PDB entry 5S4Q | X-ray diffraction, 2.59 A resolution | chains B and C of the 6 polymer chains in the assembly

Chain B:
Protein: Tubulin beta-2B chain
Organism: Bos taurus
UniProtKB: Q6B856 (TBB2B_BOVIN); the author numbering skips numbers that UniProt does not, so the offset changes along the chain: 1-42 = UniProt 1-42; 45-360 = UniProt 43-358; 369-455 = UniProt 359-445
Chain sequence (445 residues; row label = number of the first residue in the row; note: 10 numbers in that range are skipped by the numbering (no residue carries them; nothing is unmodelled there)):
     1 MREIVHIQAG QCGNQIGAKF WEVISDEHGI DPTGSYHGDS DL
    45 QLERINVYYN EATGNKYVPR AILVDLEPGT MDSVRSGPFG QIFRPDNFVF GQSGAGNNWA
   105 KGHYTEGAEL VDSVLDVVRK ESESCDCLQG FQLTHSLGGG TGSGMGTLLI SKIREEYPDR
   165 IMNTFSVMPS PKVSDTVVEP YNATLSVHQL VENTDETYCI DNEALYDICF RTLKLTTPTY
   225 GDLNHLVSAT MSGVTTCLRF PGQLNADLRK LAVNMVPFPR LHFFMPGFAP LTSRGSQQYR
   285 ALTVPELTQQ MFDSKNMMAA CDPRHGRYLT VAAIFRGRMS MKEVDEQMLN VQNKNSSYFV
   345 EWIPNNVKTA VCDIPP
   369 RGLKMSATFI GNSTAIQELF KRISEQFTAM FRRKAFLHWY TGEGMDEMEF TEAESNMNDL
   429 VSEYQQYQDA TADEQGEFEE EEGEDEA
Disordered / not traced: 279-280, 438-455
UniProt features mapped onto this chain:
  - motif: M1 to I4 (MREI motif)
  - binding site (GTP): Q11, E71, S140, G144, T145, G146, N206, N228
  - binding site (Mg(2+)): E71
  - modified residue: S40 (Phosphoserine), T57 (Phosphothreonine), K60 (N6-acetyllysine), S174 (Phosphoserine), T287 (Phosphothreonine), T292 (Phosphothreonine), R320 (Omega-N-methylarginine), E448 (5-glutamyl polyglutamate)
  - cross-link (Glycyl lysine isopeptide (Lys-Gly)): K60 (interchain with G-Cter in ubiquitin), K326 (interchain with G-Cter in ubiquitin)
Ion coordination: Mg2+: Q11 (together with GDP); Ca2+: E113 (shared with E284(C) of chain C)
Residues lining bound ligands:
  - GDP (guanosine-5'-diphosphate): G10, Q11, C12, Q15, I16, D69, A99, N101, S140, G142, G143, G144, T145, G146, S147, V171, P173, V177, D179, E183, N206, L209, Y224, L227, N228
  - WVD (4-(4-methyl-1,3-thiazole-5-carbonyl)piperazin-2-one): E200, V238, C241, L242, L255, N258, M259, A316, I318, A354, I378

Chain C:
Protein: Tubulin alpha-1B chain
Organism: Bos taurus
UniProtKB: P81947 (TBA1B_BOVIN); residue numbers follow UniProt; this construct covers 1-451
Chain sequence (451 residues; numbered 1 to 451; the number before each row is that of its first residue):
     1 MRECISIHVG QAGVQIGNAC WELYCLEHGI QPDGQMPSDK TIGGGDDSFN TFFSETGAGK
    61 HVPRAVFVDL EPTVIDEVRT GTYRQLFHPE QLITGKEDAA NNYARGHYTI GKEIIDLVLD
   121 RIRKLADQCT GLQGFLVFHS FGGGTGSGFT SLLMERLSVD YGKKSKLEFS IYPAPQVSTA
   181 VVEPYNSILT THTTLEHSDC AFMVDNEAIY DICRRNLDIE RPTYTNLNRL ISQIVSSITA
   241 SLRFDGALNV DLTEFQTNLV PYPRIHFPLA TYAPVISAEK AYHEQLSVAE ITNACFEPAN
   301 QMVKCDPRHG KYMACCLLYR GDVVPKDVNA AIATIKTKRS IQFVDWCPTG FKVGINYQPP
   361 TVVPGGDLAK VQRAVCMLSN TTAIAEAWAR LDHKFDLMYA KRAFVHWYVG EGMEEGEFSE
   421 AREDMAALEK DYEEVGVDSV EGEGEEEGEE Y
Disordered / not traced: 441-451
Ion coordination: Ca2+ site 1: D39, T41, G44, E55; Ca2+ site 2: E284 (shared with E113(B) of chain B)
Residues lining bound ligands: GTP (guanosine-5'-triphosphate): G10, Q11, A12, Q15, I16, D69, D98, A99, A100, N101, S140, G142, G143, G144, T145, G146, I171, P173, V177, S178, T179, E183, N206, Y224, L227, N228, I231

How chain B and chain C interact:
Residue-residue contacts - 41 pairs, chain B then chain C:
  Q96(B) with M1(C)
  S97(B) with R2(C)
  G100(B) with T257(C)
  N101(B) with E254(C)
  D179(B) with E254(C); K352(C), hydrogen bond (backbone-side chain)
  T180(B) with E254(C); N258(C)
  V181(B) with N258(C), hydrogen bond (backbone-side chain); P348(C), hydrophobic
  V182(B) with T257(C)
  T221(B) with K326(C); N329(C)
  A397(B) with W346(C)
  M398(B) with W346(C)
  R400(B) with D345(C), salt bridge; S439(C), hydrogen bond
  R401(B) with Y262(C), hydrogen bond (backbone-side chain); D345(C), salt bridge; W346(C); E434(C), hydrogen bond (side chain-backbone); V435(C); V437(C), hydrogen bond (side chain-backbone); D438(C); S439(C), hydrogen bond
  K402(B) with Y262(C)
  A403(B) with P261(C); Y262(C); W346(C), hydrophobic
  F404(B) with T257(C); N258(C); V260(C); P261(C), hydrogen bond (backbone-backbone); W346(C), hydrophobic
  H406(B) with V260(C), hydrogen bond (side chain-backbone); P261(C); Y262(C); P263(C)
  W407(B) with Q256(C); T257(C), hydrogen bond (side chain-backbone); V260(C)
Other interface residues (no listed pair), chain C (22 interface residues in all): P325

Summary:
Chain B and chain C form an interface of 18 and 22 residues respectively, with 10 hydrogen bonds and 2 salt
bridges. Polar contacts include R400(B)-D345(C), R401(B)-D345(C) and D179(B)-K352(C). Ligands of chain B: GDP
and compound WVD. Bound to chain C: GTP.
Here chain B is Tubulin beta-2B chain and chain C is Tubulin alpha-1B chain, both from Bos taurus. Entry 5S4Q
(Tubulin-Z422344882-complex) was determined by X-ray diffraction together with 5S4L, 5S4M, 5S4N, 5S4O, 5S4P,
5S4R and 52 further entries from the same study.
